PDB entry 9HFL | electron microscopy, 2.62 A resolution | chains C and D of the 7 polymer chains in the assembly

# Chain C
Name: Nuclear cap-binding protein subunit 1
Source organism: Homo sapiens
UniProtKB: Q09161 (NCBP1_HUMAN); numbering as in UniProt (aligned over 1-790)
Sequence (790 residues; row label = number of the first residue in the row):
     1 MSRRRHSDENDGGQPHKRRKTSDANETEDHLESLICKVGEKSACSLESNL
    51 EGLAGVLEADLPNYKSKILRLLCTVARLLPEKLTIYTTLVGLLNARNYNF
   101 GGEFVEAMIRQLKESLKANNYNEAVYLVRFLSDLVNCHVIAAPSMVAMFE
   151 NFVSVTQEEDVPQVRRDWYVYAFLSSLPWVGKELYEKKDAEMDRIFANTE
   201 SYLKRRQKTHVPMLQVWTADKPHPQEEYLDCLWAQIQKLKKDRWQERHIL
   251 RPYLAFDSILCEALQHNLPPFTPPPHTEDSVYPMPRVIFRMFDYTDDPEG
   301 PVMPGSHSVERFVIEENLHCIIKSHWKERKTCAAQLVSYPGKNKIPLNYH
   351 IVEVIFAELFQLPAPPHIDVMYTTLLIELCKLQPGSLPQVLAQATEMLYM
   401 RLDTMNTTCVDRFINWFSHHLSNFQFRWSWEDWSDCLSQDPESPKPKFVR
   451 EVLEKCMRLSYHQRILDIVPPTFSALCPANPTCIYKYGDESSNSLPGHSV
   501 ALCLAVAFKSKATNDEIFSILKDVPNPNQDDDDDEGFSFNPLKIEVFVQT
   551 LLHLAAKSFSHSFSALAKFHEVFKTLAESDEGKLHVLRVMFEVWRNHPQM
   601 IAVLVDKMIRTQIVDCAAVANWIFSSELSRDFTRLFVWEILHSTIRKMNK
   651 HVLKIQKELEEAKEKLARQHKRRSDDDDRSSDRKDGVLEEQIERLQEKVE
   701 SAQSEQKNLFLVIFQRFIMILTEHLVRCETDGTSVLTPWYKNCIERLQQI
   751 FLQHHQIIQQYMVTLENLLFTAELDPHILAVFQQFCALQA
Unresolved in the structure: 1-24, 529-537, 675-684
Swiss-Prot annotation at these positions:
  - motif: Arg3 to Lys20 (Nuclear localization signal)
  - modified residue: Ser7 (Phosphoserine), Thr21 (Phosphothreonine), Ser22 (Phosphoserine), Ser201 (Phosphoserine), Lys204 (N6-acetyllysine), Lys698 (N6-acetyllysine)
  - cross-link: Lys684 (Glycyl lysine isopeptide (Lys-Gly) (interchain with G-Cter in SUMO2))
  - mutagenesis: Ser7 (S7A: Reduced phosphorylation by RPS6KB1. Abolishes phosphorylation by RPS6KB1; when associated with 21-A-A-22), Lys17 to Arg18 (Abolishes nuclear localization and phosphorylation by RPS6KB1), Thr21 to Ser22 (Reduced phosphorylation by RPS6KB1. Abolishes phosphorylation by RPS6KB1; when associated with A-7)

# Chain D
Name: Nuclear cap-binding protein subunit 2
Source organism: Homo sapiens
UniProtKB: P52298 (NCBP2_HUMAN); numbering as in UniProt (aligned over 1-156)
Sequence (156 residues; numbered 1 to 156; the number before each row is that of its first residue):
     1 MSGGLLKALRSDSYVELSQYRDQHFRGDNEEQEKLLKKSCTLYVGNLSFY
    51 TTEEQIYELFSKSGDIKKIIMGLDKMKKTACGFCFVEYYSRADAENAMRY
   101 INGTRLDDRIIRTDWDAGFKEGRQYGRGRSGGQVRDEYRQDYDAGRGGYG
   151 KLAQNQ
Unresolved in the structure: 1-3, 156
Swiss-Prot annotation at these positions:
  - binding site (mRNA): Tyr20, Tyr43, Arg112 to Asp116, Arg123 to Arg127, Gln133, Val134
  - modified residue: Ser2 (N-acetylserine), Ser13 (Phosphoserine), Ser18 (Phosphoserine), Arg146 (Omega-N-methylarginine)
  - mutagenesis: Tyr20 (Y20A: Abolishes mRNA cap-binding; Y20F: Strongly impairs mRNA cap-binding), Phe25 (F25A: Does not affect mRNA cap-binding), Tyr43 (Y43A: Abolishes mRNA cap-binding; Y43F: Does not affect mRNA cap-binding), Asn46 (N46A: Does not affect mRNA cap-binding), Phe83 (F83A: Abolishes mRNA cap-binding), Phe85 (F85A: Impairs mRNA cap-binding), Arg112 (R112A/T: Does not affect mRNA cap-binding), Asp114 (D114A: Does not affect mRNA cap-binding), Asp116 (D116A: Abolishes mRNA cap-binding), Phe119 (F119A: Does not affect mRNA cap-binding), Tyr138 (Y138A: Does not affect mRNA cap-binding)
Ligand contacts: 7-methyl-gpppa (GTA; p1-7-methylguanosine-P3-adenosine-5',5'-triphosphate): Tyr20, Asp22, Tyr43, Phe83, Phe85, Arg112, Asp114, Trp115, Asp116, Arg123, Tyr125, Gly126, Arg127, Gly128, Gly132, Gln133, Val134, Tyr138
What the authors report for this chain:
  - binding site for 7-methyl-gpppa: Tyr43, Arg112
  - binding site for the 14-nt RNA strand: Tyr138

# Chain C / chain D interface
Pairs across the interface (58):
  Glu32(C) - Leu5(D)
  Glu32(C) - Leu6(D)
  Glu32(C) - Lys7(D)  hydrogen bond (side chain-backbone)
  Cys36(C) - Leu6(D)  hydrophobic
  Thr74(C) - Gly4(D)
  Thr74(C) - Leu6(D)
  Val75(C) - Leu6(D)  hydrophobic
  Arg77(C) - Gly4(D)  hydrogen bond (side chain-backbone)
  Leu78(C) - Leu6(D)  hydrophobic
  Leu78(C) - Leu9(D)
  Leu79(C) - Leu6(D)  hydrophobic
  Ser324(C) - Leu9(D)
  Trp326(C) - Arg99(D)
  Trp326(C) - Tyr100(D)  hydrogen bond (backbone-side chain)
  Lys327(C) - Leu9(D)  hydrogen bond (side chain-backbone)
  Lys327(C) - Ser11(D)
  Lys327(C) - Asp12(D)
  Lys327(C) - Arg99(D)
  Lys327(C) - Tyr100(D)
  Glu328(C) - Ser11(D)  hydrogen bond
  Glu328(C) - Asp12(D)
  Glu328(C) - Ser13(D)  hydrogen bond
  Glu328(C) - Tyr14(D)
  Arg329(C) - Tyr14(D)
  Arg329(C) - Arg99(D)  hydrogen bond (side chain-backbone)
  Arg329(C) - Tyr100(D)
  Arg329(C) - Asn102(D)  hydrogen bond (side chain-backbone)
  Arg329(C) - Gly103(D)
  Lys330(C) - Tyr14(D)
  Ile368(C) - Lys62(D)
  Ile368(C) - Ser63(D)
  Ile368(C) - Asn96(D)
  Ile368(C) - Tyr100(D)  hydrophobic
  Val370(C) - Lys62(D)
  Val370(C) - Tyr100(D)  hydrophobic
  Val370(C) - Ile101(D)  hydrophobic
  Met371(C) - Tyr100(D)  hydrophobic
  Thr374(C) - Tyr100(D)  hydrogen bond (side chain-backbone)
  His419(C) - Leu59(D)
  His419(C) - Lys62(D)
  Ser422(C) - Arg105(D)
  Asn423(C) - Thr104(D)
  Asn423(C) - Arg105(D)  hydrogen bond (side chain-backbone)
  Gln425(C) - Asp108(D)
  Lys455(C) - Glu58(D)  salt bridge
  Arg458(C) - Glu58(D)
  Leu459(C) - Gln55(D)
  Leu459(C) - Asp107(D)
  Ser460(C) - Gln55(D)
  Arg464(C) - Asp108(D)  salt bridge
  Ser558(C) - Glu54(D)
  Phe559(C) - Glu54(D)
  Ser560(C) - Glu53(D)
  Gln599(C) - Glu54(D)
  Gln599(C) - Glu58(D)
  Val603(C) - Tyr57(D)  hydrophobic
  Arg610(C) - Asp65(D)  salt bridge
  Arg610(C) - Tyr89(D)  hydrogen bond
Other interface residues (no listed pair), chain C (39 interface residues in all): His325, Asn415, Tyr461, Asp606, Lys607, Arg646, Lys650
Other interface residues (no listed pair), chain D (32 interface residues in all): Arg10, Lys67, Leu106

# Overview
39 residues of chain C face 32 of chain D across their interface; the contacts include 11 hydrogen bonds and 3
salt bridges. Polar contacts include Lys455(C)-Glu58(D), Arg464(C)-Asp108(D) and Arg610(C)-Asp65(D). Ligands
of chain D: 7-methyl-gpppa. The paper reports a binding site for 7-methyl-gpppa at Tyr43(D) and Arg112(D); a
binding site for the 14-nt RNA strand at Tyr138(D).
Here chain C is Nuclear cap-binding protein subunit 1 and chain D is Nuclear cap-binding protein subunit 2,
both from Homo sapiens. Entry 9HFL (Cryo-EM structure of the human snRNA export complex comprising
CBC-PHAX-CRM1-RanGTP and capped-RNA) was determined by electron microscopy.
